Entry 2ZTM (X-ray diffraction, 2.30 A resolution); this record covers chains C and D of the 4 polymer chains in the assembly.

# Chain C (and D)
Protein: D(-)-3-hydroxybutyrate dehydrogenase
Source organism: Pseudomonas fragi
Notes: EC 1.1.1.30; chain D of this document is another copy of the same molecule, construct and numbering; everything in this record applies to it too
Reference sequence: Q5KST5 (Q5KST5_PSEFR); numbering as in UniProt (aligned over 1-260)
Chain sequence (260 residues; each row starts with the number of its first residue):
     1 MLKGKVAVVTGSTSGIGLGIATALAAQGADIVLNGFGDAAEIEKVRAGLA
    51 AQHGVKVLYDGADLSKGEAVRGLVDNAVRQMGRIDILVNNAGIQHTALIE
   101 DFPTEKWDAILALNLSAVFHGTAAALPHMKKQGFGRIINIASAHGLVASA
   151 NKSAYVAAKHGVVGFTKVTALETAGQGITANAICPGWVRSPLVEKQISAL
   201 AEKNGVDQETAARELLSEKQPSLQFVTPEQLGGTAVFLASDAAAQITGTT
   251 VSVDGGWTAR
Unresolved in the structure: 204-213 (chain D: 200-212)
Construct notes: engineered mutation S190 (Thr in Q5KST5)
Bound ions: Mg2+: R260 (shared with 1 residue of chain B)
Small-molecule neighbours: NAD (nicotinamide-adenine-dinucleotide): G11, S12, T13, S14, G15, I16, G17, N34, G35, F36, A62, D63, L64, S65, N90, A91, G92, I93, L113, N114, I140, A141, S142, Y155, K159, P185, G186, W187, V188, S190, P191, L192, V193
From the paper describing this entry:
  - conformationally variable residues (order/disorder transition): L200 to A212, N204 to R213
  - catalytic residues: Y155
  - mutagenesis - Q94A, H144A, K152E, K152Q, K152R, W187A, W187F, W187T, W187Y, Q196A, Q196E, Q196N, L215A, W257F, W257Y: decreased catalytic activity
  - mutagenesis - K152A, Y155F, W257A: abolished catalytic activity
  - mutagenesis - L215V: decreased catalytic activity on D-3-HB
  - mutagenesis - L215V: unchanged catalytic activity on NAD
  - mutagenesis - Y155F: abolished binding to D-3-HB

# Interface between chain C and chain D
Contacting residue pairs (52; chain C residue first):
  K167(C) - A259(D)
  L171(C) - P221(D)  hydrophobic
  L171(C) - R260(D)
  A174(C) - P221(D)
  A174(C) - S222(D)
  G175(C) - S222(D)
  G175(C) - Q224(D)
  P221(C) - L171(D)  hydrophobic
  P221(C) - A174(D)
  S222(C) - A174(D)
  S222(C) - G175(D)
  S222(C) - Q245(D)  hydrogen bond
  Q224(C) - G175(D)
  Q224(C) - Q245(D)  hydrogen bond
  F225(C) - Q245(D)
  V226(C) - Q245(D)
  Q230(C) - D241(D)
  Q230(C) - A242(D)
  Q230(C) - A244(D)
  Q230(C) - Q245(D)
  G233(C) - F237(D)
  T234(C) - F237(D)
  F237(C) - G233(D)
  F237(C) - T234(D)
  F237(C) - F237(D)  hydrophobic
  A242(C) - Q230(D)
  A244(C) - Q230(D)
  Q245(C) - S222(D)  hydrogen bond
  Q245(C) - Q224(D)  hydrogen bond
  Q245(C) - F225(D)
  Q245(C) - V226(D)
  Q245(C) - Q230(D)
  Q245(C) - V253(D)
  Q245(C) - D254(D)  hydrogen bond (backbone-backbone)
  Q245(C) - G255(D)  hydrogen bond (backbone-backbone)
  I246(C) - S252(D)
  I246(C) - V253(D)  hydrophobic
  T247(C) - G255(D)
  T247(C) - G256(D)
  G248(C) - A259(D)
  T249(C) - S252(D)
  S252(C) - I246(D)
  S252(C) - T249(D)
  V253(C) - Q245(D)
  V253(C) - I246(D)  hydrophobic
  D254(C) - Q245(D)  hydrogen bond (backbone-backbone)
  G255(C) - Q245(D)  hydrogen bond (backbone-backbone)
  G255(C) - T247(D)
  G256(C) - T247(D)
  A259(C) - K167(D)
  A259(C) - G248(D)
  R260(C) - L171(D)
Also at the interface, not in a pair above, chain C (29 interface residues in all): D241, T250
Also at the interface, not in a pair above, chain D (30 interface residues in all): T250, V251

# Summary
Chain C and chain D form an interface of 29 and 30 residues respectively; the contacts include 8 hydrogen
bonds. Among the polar pairs are S222(C)-Q245(D), Q224(C)-Q245(D) and Q245(C)-D254(D). The paper reports the
catalytic residue Y155(C); Q94A, H144A and K152E of chain C, among others, reduce catalytic activity; 19
substitutions were tested in all.
Both chains are D(-)-3-hydroxybutyrate dehydrogenase (Pseudomonas fragi). Entry 2ZTM (T190S mutant of
D-3-hydroxybutyrate dehydrogenase) was determined by X-ray diffraction, deposited together with 2ZTL, 2ZTU and
2ZTV.
